3K1A - chains C and D of the 4 polymer chains in the assembly; structure by X-ray diffraction, 2.23 A resolution.

# Chain C
Protein: Nitrogenase molybdenum-iron protein alpha chain
Source organism: Azotobacter vinelandii
Notes: EC 1.18.6.1
Reference sequence: P07328 (NIFD_AZOVI); numbering as in UniProt (aligned over 2-492)
Sequence (491 residues; numbered 2 to 492; the number before each row is that of its first residue):
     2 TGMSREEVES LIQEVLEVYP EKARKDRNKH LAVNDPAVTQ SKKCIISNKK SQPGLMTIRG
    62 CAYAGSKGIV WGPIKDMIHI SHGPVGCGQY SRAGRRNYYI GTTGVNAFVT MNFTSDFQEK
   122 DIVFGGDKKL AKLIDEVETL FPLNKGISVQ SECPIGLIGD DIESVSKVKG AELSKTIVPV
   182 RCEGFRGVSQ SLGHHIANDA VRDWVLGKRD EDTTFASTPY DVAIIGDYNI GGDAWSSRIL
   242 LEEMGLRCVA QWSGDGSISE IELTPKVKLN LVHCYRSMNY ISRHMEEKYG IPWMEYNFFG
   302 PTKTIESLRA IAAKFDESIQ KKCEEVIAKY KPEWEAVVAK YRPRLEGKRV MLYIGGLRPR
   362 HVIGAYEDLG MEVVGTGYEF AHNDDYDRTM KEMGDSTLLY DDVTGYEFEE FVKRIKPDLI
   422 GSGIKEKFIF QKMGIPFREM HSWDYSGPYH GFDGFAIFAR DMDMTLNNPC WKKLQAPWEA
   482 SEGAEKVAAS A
Disordered / not traced: 2-4, 36-44, 482-492
Construct notes: engineered mutation Ile70 (Val in P07328)
Bound ions: fe(8)-S(7) cluster Fe: Cys88, Cys154 (shared with Cys95(D), Cys153(D) of chain D); fe(7)-mo-S(9)-n cluster Fe near Cys275 (its only coordinating residue here)
Ligand contacts:
  - fe(7)-mo-S(9)-n cluster (CFN): Ile70, Arg96, His195, Tyr229, Ile231, Cys275, Ser278, Ile355, Gly356, Gly357, Leu358, Arg359, Pro360, Phe381, Met441, His442
  - fe(8)-S(7) cluster (CLF): Cys62, Tyr64, Pro85, Gly87, Cys88, Tyr91, Glu153, Cys154, Gly185
  - 3-hydroxy-3-carboxy-adipic acid (HCA): Ala65, Ile70, Arg96, Gln191, Gly424, Ile425, Lys426, Glu440, His442
UniProt features mapped onto this chain:
  - binding site ([8Fe-7S] cluster): Cys62, Cys88, Cys154
  - binding site ([7Fe-Mo-9S-C-homocitryl] cluster): Cys275, His442
  - mutagenesis: His195 (H195Q: No nitrogenase activity)

# Chain D
Protein: Nitrogenase molybdenum-iron protein beta chain
Source organism: Azotobacter vinelandii
Notes: EC 1.18.6.1
Reference sequence: P07329 (NIFK_AZOVI); residue numbers follow UniProt; this construct covers 2-523
Sequence (522 residues; numbered 2 to 523; the number before each row is that of its first residue):
     2 SQQVDKIKAS YPLFLDQDYK DMLAKKRDGF EEKYPQDKID EVFQWTTTKE YQELNFQREA
    62 LTVNPAKACQ PLGAVLCALG FEKTMPYVHG SQGCVAYFRS YFNRHFREPV SCVSDSMTED
   122 AAVFGGQQNM KDGLQNCKAT YKPDMIAVST TCMAEVIGDD LNAFINNSKK EGFIPDEFPV
   182 PFAHTPSFVG SHVTGWDNMF EGIARYFTLK SMDDKVVGSN KKINIVPGFE TYLGNFRVIK
   242 RMLSEMGVGY SLLSDPEEVL DTPADGQFRM YAGGTTQEEM KDAPNALNTV LLQPWHLEKT
   302 KKFVEGTWKH EVPKLNIPMG LDWTDEFLMK VSEISGQPIP ASLTKERGRL VDMMTDSHTW
   362 LHGKRFALWG DPDFVMGLVK FLLELGCEPV HILCHNGNKR WKKAVDAILA ASPYGKNATV
   422 YIGKDLWHLR SLVFTDKPDF MIGNSYGKFI QRDTLHKGKE FEVPLIRIGF PIFDRHHLHR
   482 STTLGYEGAM QILTTLVNSI LERLDEETRG MQATDYNHDL VR
Bound ions: fe(8)-S(7) cluster Fe: Cys95, Cys153 (shared with Cys88(C), Cys154(C) of chain C); Ca2+ site 1: Arg108, Glu109 (shared with 2 residues of chain B); Ca2+ site 2: Asp353, Asp357 (shared with 2 residues of chain B)
Ligand contacts: fe(8)-S(7) cluster (CLF): Cys70, Pro72, Ser92, Gly94, Cys95, Tyr98, Phe99, Thr152, Cys153, Ser188
UniProt features mapped onto this chain:
  - binding site ([8Fe-7S] cluster): Cys70, Cys95, Cys153, Ser188

# Chain C / chain D interface
Residue-residue contacts (203; chain C residue first):
  Val19(C) with Ala140(D)
  Tyr20(C) with Thr141(D)
  Pro21(C) with Gln136(D); Asn137(D); Ala140(D)
  Lys23(C) with Asp133(D), salt bridge
  Ala24(C) with Asn137(D)
  Lys51(C) with Thr119(D), hydrogen bond; Glu120(D), salt bridge
  Ser52(C) with Gln93(D), hydrogen bond; Ser117(D)
  Pro54(C) with Ser115(D); Asp116(D); Asn130(D); Gly134(D); Asn137(D), hydrogen bond (backbone-side chain)
  Gly55(C) with Val114(D); Ser115(D), hydrogen bond (backbone-backbone); Asp116(D); Gly134(D); Cys138(D); Tyr142(D)
  Leu56(C) with Asn137(D); Thr141(D); Tyr142(D), hydrogen bond (backbone-side chain)
  Met57(C) with Met86(D), hydrophobic; Arg100(D); Cys113(D); Val114(D), hydrophobic; Tyr142(D)
  Thr58(C) with Gln93(D); Arg100(D)
  Arg60(C) with Gln93(D); Ala97(D)
  Gly61(C) with Gln93(D), hydrogen bond (backbone-side chain); Gly94(D)
  Cys62(C) with Gly94(D)
  Tyr64(C) with Tyr98(D)
  Ala65(C) with Tyr98(D)
  Lys76(C) with Glu32(D), salt bridge
  Pro85(C) with Ser188(D)
  Val86(C) with Pro66(D), hydrophobic; Lys68(D); Ala69(D); Cys70(D)
  Gly87(C) with Cys70(D)
  Gln90(C) with Pro66(D), hydrogen bond (side chain-backbone); Lys68(D), hydrogen bond (side chain-backbone); Tyr102(D); Tyr447(D), hydrogen bond (backbone-side chain)
  Tyr91(C) with Ala69(D); Cys70(D), hydrogen bond; Leu73(D); Tyr98(D), hydrophobic; Phe99(D), hydrophobic; Tyr102(D), hydrophobic
  Ser92(C) with Tyr98(D)
  Arg93(C) with Asn65(D), hydrogen bond; Tyr447(D); Phe450(D)
  Gly95(C) with Arg105(D)
  Tyr99(C) with Ser11(D)
  Thr103(C) with Ile40(D)
  Thr104(C) with Arg453(D)
  Gly105(C) with Trp428(D)
  Val106(C) with Ile40(D), hydrophobic; Phe44(D), hydrophobic
  Asn107(C) with Lys34(D), hydrogen bond
  Met112(C) with Val64(D), hydrophobic; Asn65(D); Trp428(D), hydrophobic
  Asn113(C) with Thr63(D); Val64(D); Asn65(D), hydrogen bond (backbone-backbone); Pro66(D)
  Phe114(C) with Thr63(D); Val64(D), hydrophobic
  Thr115(C) with Leu62(D); Thr63(D), hydrogen bond (backbone-backbone)
  Asp117(C) with Thr63(D); Lys68(D), salt bridge
  Phe118(C) with Phe189(D)
  Gln119(C) with Lys68(D); Phe189(D)
  Glu120(C) with Phe189(D), hydrogen bond (backbone-backbone); Val190(D)
  Ile123(C) with Val157(D), hydrophobic; Phe189(D), hydrophobic
  Lys130(C) with Ala61(D)
  Lys133(C) with Glu60(D); Ala61(D)
  Leu134(C) with Ala61(D); Leu62(D)
  Glu137(C) with Arg59(D); Glu60(D), hydrogen bond (side chain-backbone); Ala61(D), hydrogen bond (side chain-backbone); Leu62(D), hydrogen bond (side chain-backbone)
  Val138(C) with Leu62(D), hydrophobic
  Thr140(C) with Trp46(D)
  Leu141(C) with Tyr52(D), hydrogen bond (backbone-side chain); Leu55(D); Asn56(D); Arg59(D)
  Phe142(C) with Tyr52(D); Trp428(D), hydrophobic
  Leu144(C) with Tyr35(D); Lys39(D); Val43(D), hydrophobic
  Lys146(C) with Glu32(D), hydrogen bond (side chain-backbone); Glu33(D), hydrogen bond (side chain-backbone); Tyr35(D)
  Cys154(C) with Ser92(D), hydrogen bond
  Pro155(C) with Cys153(D), hydrophobic
  Leu158(C) with Ala123(D), hydrophobic; Met154(D), hydrophobic; Val157(D), hydrophobic
  Ile159(C) with Val157(D), hydrophobic
  Phe186(C) with Thr119(D); Glu120(D), hydrogen bond (backbone-backbone); Met154(D), hydrophobic
  Arg187(C) with Glu120(D)
  Gly188(C) with Glu120(D), hydrogen bond (backbone-side chain)
  Val189(C) with Gln93(D), hydrogen bond (backbone-side chain)
  Arg210(C) with Glu33(D), salt bridge
  Gly232(C) with Ser11(D); Phe15(D)
  Gly233(C) with Phe15(D)
  Trp236(C) with Phe15(D), hydrophobic; Tyr20(D); Met23(D); Leu24(D)
  Ser237(C) with Phe15(D); Tyr20(D)
  Arg239(C) with Met23(D); Lys27(D)
  Ile240(C) with Asp19(D); Tyr20(D), hydrophobic; Met23(D)
  Glu243(C) with Lys26(D), salt bridge
  Arg248(C) with Phe31(D)
  Cys249(C) with Phe31(D)
  Val250(C) with Phe31(D)
  Gln252(C) with Lys27(D)
  Asp256(C) with Lys27(D), salt bridge
  Ser258(C) with Phe31(D); Glu32(D)
  Ser260(C) with Phe31(D), hydrogen bond (side chain-backbone); Glu32(D), hydrogen bond (side chain-backbone); Glu33(D)
  Glu261(C) with Lys27(D), salt bridge; Phe31(D); Glu32(D)
  Lys330(C) with Ser2(D)
  Glu334(C) with Ser2(D), hydrogen bond; Gln3(D), hydrogen bond (side chain-backbone)
  Ala337(C) with Val5(D)
  Val338(C) with Val5(D)
  Lys341(C) with Val5(D), hydrogen bond (side chain-backbone); Asp6(D), salt bridge
  Gly406(C) with Tyr142(D), hydrogen bond (backbone-side chain)
  Tyr407(C) with Thr141(D); Tyr142(D), hydrogen bond (backbone-side chain)
  Glu410(C) with Phe269(D)
  Ile425(C) with Ser101(D); Asn104(D); Arg105(D)
  Lys426(C) with Ala97(D); Arg100(D); Ser101(D); Asn104(D)
  Phe429(C) with Asn104(D); Arg108(D); Glu109(D); Pro110(D)
  Ile430(C) with Pro110(D), hydrophobic; Phe269(D), hydrophobic
  Lys433(C) with Glu109(D), salt bridge; Pro110(D); Thr263(D), hydrogen bond (side chain-backbone); Ala265(D); Asp266(D); Gly267(D), hydrogen bond (backbone-backbone); Gln268(D), hydrogen bond (backbone-backbone)
  Met434(C) with Gly267(D); Gln268(D); Phe269(D)
  Gly448(C) with Ala10(D); Ser11(D), hydrogen bond (backbone-backbone)
  Pro449(C) with Ser11(D); Phe15(D), hydrophobic
  Asp454(C) with Ser2(D), hydrogen bond (side chain-backbone); Gln3(D), hydrogen bond (backbone-side chain); Tyr20(D), hydrogen bond
  Ala457(C) with Gln3(D); Ile8(D), hydrophobic
  Ile458(C) with Gln3(D); Ile8(D), hydrophobic; Lys9(D)
  Arg461(C) with Ile8(D), hydrogen bond (side chain-backbone); Ala10(D)
  Leu475(C) with Ala265(D); Asp266(D); Gly267(D)
Interface residues without a listed pair, chain C (115 interface residues in all): Gln53, Ile59, Asp77, Cys88, Ile101, Thr111, Ser116, Pro143, Gly185, Ser190, Leu193, Phe216, Leu264, Tyr331, Thr405, Gln432, Gly435, Tyr446, Glu480
Interface residues without a listed pair, chain D (99 interface residues in all): Leu14, Gln58, Ala67, Ser112, Ile158, Gly191, Pro264, Met271, His396, Leu427, Asp454

# Summary
The interface between chain C and chain D involves 115 residues on one side and 99 on the other, with 40
hydrogen bonds and 10 salt bridges. Polar contacts include Lys23(C)-Asp133(D), Lys51(C)-Glu120(D) and
Lys76(C)-Glu32(D). Fe(8)-S(7) cluster is bound between chain C and chain D.
Here chain C is Nitrogenase molybdenum-iron protein alpha chain and chain D is Nitrogenase molybdenum-iron
protein beta chain, both from Azotobacter vinelandii. Entry 3K1A (Insights into substrate binding at
FeMo-cofactor in nitrogenase from the structure of an alpha-70Ile MoFe protein ...) was determined by X-ray
diffraction.
